3JC2 - chains 1 and 3 of the 4 polymer chains in the assembly; structure by electron microscopy, 3.60 A resolution.

== Chain 1 ==
Molecule: Protein transport protein Sec61 subunit alpha isoform 1
Organism: Canis lupus familiaris
UniProtKB: P38377 (S61A1_CANFA); numbering as in UniProt (aligned over 1-476)
Sequence (476 residues; numbered 1 to 476; the number before each row is that of its first residue):
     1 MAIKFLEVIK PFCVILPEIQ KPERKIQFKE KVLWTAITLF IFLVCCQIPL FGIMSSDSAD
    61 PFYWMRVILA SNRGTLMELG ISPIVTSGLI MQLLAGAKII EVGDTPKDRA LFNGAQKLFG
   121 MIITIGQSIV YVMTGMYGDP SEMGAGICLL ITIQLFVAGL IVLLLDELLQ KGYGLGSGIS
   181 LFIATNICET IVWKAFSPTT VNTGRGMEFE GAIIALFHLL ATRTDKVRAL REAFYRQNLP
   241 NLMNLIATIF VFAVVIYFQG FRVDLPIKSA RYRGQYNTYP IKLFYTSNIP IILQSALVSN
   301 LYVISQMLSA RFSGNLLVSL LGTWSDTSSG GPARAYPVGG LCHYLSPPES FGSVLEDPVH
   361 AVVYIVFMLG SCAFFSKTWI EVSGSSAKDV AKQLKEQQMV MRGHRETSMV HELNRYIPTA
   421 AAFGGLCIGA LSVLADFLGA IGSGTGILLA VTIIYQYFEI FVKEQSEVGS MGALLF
Not modelled in the structure: 1-10, 54-73, 136-146, 313-336, 467-476

== Chain 3 ==
Molecule: Protein transport protein Sec61 subunit beta
Organism: Canis lupus familiaris
Sequence (32 residues; row label = number of the first residue in the row; X marks 32 residues of unknown identity (built as UNK)):
    21 XXXXXXXXXX XXXXXXXXXX XXXXXXXXXX XX

== Interface between chain 1 and chain 3 ==
Chain 1 side of the interface, 21 residues: C13, V14, L16, P17, E18, I19, Q20, K21, W34, I37, I41, V44, I48, P49, F51, L76, A110, N113, I161, L164, L168

== Summary ==
No residue of chain 1 is in contact with chain 3.
Here chain 1 is Protein transport protein Sec61 subunit alpha isoform 1 and chain 3 is Protein transport
protein Sec61 subunit beta, both from Canis lupus familiaris. Entry 3JC2 (The structure of the mammalian Sec61
channel opened by a signal sequence) was determined by electron microscopy.
